PDB entry 2JDI | X-ray diffraction, 1.90 A resolution | chains A and E of the 9 polymer chains in the assembly

# Chain A
Protein: ATP synthase subunit alpha heart isoform
Source organism: Bos taurus
Notes: EC 3.6.3.14
UniProtKB: P19483 (ATPA1_BOVIN); residues 1-510 here correspond to UniProt positions 44-553 (UniProt number = residue number + 43)
Chain sequence (510 residues; row label = number of the first residue in the row):
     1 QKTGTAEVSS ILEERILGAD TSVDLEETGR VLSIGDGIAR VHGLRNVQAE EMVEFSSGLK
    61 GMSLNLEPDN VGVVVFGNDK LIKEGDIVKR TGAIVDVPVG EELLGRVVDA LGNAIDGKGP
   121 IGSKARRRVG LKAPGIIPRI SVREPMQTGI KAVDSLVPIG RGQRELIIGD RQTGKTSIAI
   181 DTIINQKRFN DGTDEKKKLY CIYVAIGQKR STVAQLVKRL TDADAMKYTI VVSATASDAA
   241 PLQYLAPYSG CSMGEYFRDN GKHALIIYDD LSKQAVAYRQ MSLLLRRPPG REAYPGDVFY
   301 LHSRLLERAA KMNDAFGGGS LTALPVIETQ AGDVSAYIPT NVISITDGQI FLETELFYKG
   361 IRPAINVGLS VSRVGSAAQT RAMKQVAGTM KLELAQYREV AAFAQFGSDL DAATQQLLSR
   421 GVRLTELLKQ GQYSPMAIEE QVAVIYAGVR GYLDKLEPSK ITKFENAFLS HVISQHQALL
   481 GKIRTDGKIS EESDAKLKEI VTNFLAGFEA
Disordered / not traced: 1-23
UniProt features mapped onto this chain:
  - binding site (ATP): Gln172, Gly174, Lys175, Thr176, Ser177, Gln430, Gln432
  - binding site (Mg(2+)): Thr176, Asp269
  - site: Ser370 (Required for activity)
  - modified residue: Gln1 (Pyrrolidone carboxylic acid), Ser10 (Phosphoserine), Ser22 (Phosphoserine), Ser33 (Phosphoserine), Ser63 (Phosphoserine), Lys80 (N6-acetyllysine), Lys83 (N6-acetyllysine), Lys89 (N6-acetyllysine), Thr91 (Phosphothreonine), Lys118 (N6-acetyllysine), Ser123 (Phosphoserine), Lys124 (N6-acetyllysine), Ser141 (Phosphoserine), Arg161 (Omega-N-methylarginine), Lys187 (N6-acetyllysine), Lys196 (N6-acetyllysine), Lys197 (N6-acetyllysine), Lys218 (N6-acetyllysine), Lys262 (N6-acetyllysine), Lys384 (N6-acetyllysine) and 6 more in UniProt
  - glycosylation: Ser33 (O-linked (GlcNAc) serine)
Ion coordination: Mg2+: Thr176 (together with AMP-PNP)
Small-molecule neighbours: AMP-PNP (ANP; phosphoaminophosphonic acid-adenylate ester): Asp170, Arg171, Gln172, Thr173, Gly174, Lys175, Thr176, Ser177, Glu328, Phe357, Arg362, Pro363, Gln430, Gly431, Gln432, Tyr433

# Chain E
Protein: ATP synthase subunit beta
Source organism: Bos taurus
Notes: EC 3.6.3.14
UniProtKB: P00829 (ATPB_BOVIN); the author numbering skips numbers that UniProt does not, so the offset changes along the chain: -4 to -1 = UniProt 47-50; 1-478 = UniProt 51-528
Chain sequence (482 residues; row label = number of the first residue in the row; note: 1 number in that range is skipped by the numbering (no residue carries it; nothing is unmodelled there); numbers below 1 keep their minus sign (Ala-4 is residue -4)):
    -4 AAQA
     1 SPSPKAGATT GRIVAVIGAV VDVQFDEGLP PILNALEVQG RETRLVLEVA QHLGESTVRT
    61 IAMDGTEGLV RGQKVLDSGA PIRIPVGPET LGRIMNVIGE PIDERGPIKT KQFAAIHAEA
   121 PEFVEMSVEQ EILVTGIKVV DLLAPYAKGG KIGLFGGAGV GKTVLIMELI NNVAKAHGGY
   181 SVFAGVGERT REGNDLYHEM IESGVINLKD ATSKVALVYG QMNEPPGARA RVALTGLTVA
   241 EYFRDQEGQD VLLFIDNIFR FTQAGSEVSA LLGRIPSAVG YQPTLATDMG TMQERITTTK
   301 KGSITSVQAI YVPADDLTDP APATTFAHLD ATTVLSRAIA ELGIYPAVDP LDSTSRIMDP
   361 NIVGSEHYDV ARGVQKILQD YKSLQDIIAI LGMDELSEED KLTVSRARKI QRFLSQPFQV
   421 AEVFTGHLGK LVPLKETIKG FQQILAGEYD HLPEQAFYMV GPIEEAVAKA DKLAEEHS
Disordered / not traced: -4 to -1, 1-8, 388-395, 475-478
UniProt features mapped onto this chain:
  - binding site (ADP): Gly159, Val160, Gly161, Lys162, Thr163, Val164
  - binding site (ATP): Gly159, Gly161, Lys162, Thr163, Val164, Arg189
  - binding site (phosphate): Gly159, Val160, Gly161, Lys162, Thr163
  - binding site (Mg(2+)): Thr163, Glu188
  - modified residue: Lys74 (N6-acetyllysine), Lys111 (N6-acetyllysine), Lys148 (N6-acetyllysine), Lys209 (N6-acetyllysine), Lys214 (N6-acetyllysine), Thr262 (Phosphothreonine), Ser365 (Phosphoserine), Lys376 (N6-acetyllysine), Ser383 (Phosphoserine), Lys430 (N6-acetyllysine), Lys435 (N6-acetyllysine), Lys472 (N6-acetyllysine)
  - glycosylation: Ser56 (O-linked (GlcNAc) serine)

# Interface between chain A and chain E
Contacting residue pairs - 79 pairs, chain A then chain E:
  Gly43(A) - Arg71(E)  hydrogen bond (backbone-side chain)
  Leu44(A) - Arg71(E)  hydrogen bond (backbone-side chain)
  Arg45(A) - Val70(E)
  Arg45(A) - Arg71(E)
  Asn46(A) - Val70(E)
  Val47(A) - Leu69(E)
  Val47(A) - Val70(E)
  Val47(A) - Arg71(E)
  Gln48(A) - Gly68(E)
  Gln48(A) - Leu69(E)
  Gln48(A) - Val70(E)
  Ala49(A) - Val16(E)  hydrophobic
  Ala49(A) - Thr66(E)
  Ala49(A) - Glu67(E)
  Ala49(A) - Gly68(E)  hydrogen bond (backbone-backbone)
  Ala49(A) - Leu69(E)  hydrogen bond (backbone-backbone)
  Glu50(A) - Glu67(E)
  Leu64(A) - Val16(E)
  Asn65(A) - Val16(E)
  Asn65(A) - Ile17(E)
  Leu66(A) - Ala15(E)
  Leu66(A) - Val16(E)  hydrogen bond (backbone-backbone)
  Leu66(A) - Leu69(E)
  Leu66(A) - Arg71(E)
  Glu67(A) - Val14(E)
  Glu67(A) - Arg71(E)  hydrogen bond (backbone-side chain)
  Pro68(A) - Val14(E)
  Asn70(A) - Arg71(E)
  Val71(A) - Arg71(E)
  Lys132(A) - Asp64(E)  salt bridge
  Ala133(A) - Asn223(E)
  Pro134(A) - Thr190(E)
  Gly135(A) - Thr190(E)
  Ile136(A) - Thr190(E)
  Ile136(A) - Gly193(E)
  Ile136(A) - Asn194(E)
  Ile136(A) - Tyr219(E)  hydrophobic
  Ile136(A) - Gln221(E)
  Ile137(A) - Ile102(E)
  Ile137(A) - Asp103(E)
  Ile137(A) - Glu104(E)
  Arg139(A) - Thr190(E)
  Arg139(A) - Asn194(E)
  Ser141(A) - Asp195(E)  hydrogen bond
  Val142(A) - Arg191(E)
  Arg287(A) - Ile17(E)
  Arg287(A) - Gly18(E)
  Pro288(A) - Ala270(E)
  Pro288(A) - Gly273(E)
  Gly296(A) - Glu267(E)
  Gly296(A) - Ala270(E)
  Gly296(A) - Leu271(E)
  Asp297(A) - Leu271(E)
  Phe299(A) - Met222(E)
  Phe299(A) - Arg229(E)
  Phe299(A) - Gln263(E)
  Phe299(A) - Glu267(E)
  Tyr300(A) - Gly65(E)
  Tyr300(A) - Asn223(E)
  Tyr300(A) - Glu224(E)
  Tyr300(A) - Pro225(E)
  Ser303(A) - Met222(E)  hydrogen bond (side chain-backbone)
  Ser303(A) - Asn223(E)
  Arg304(A) - Asn223(E)
  Glu307(A) - Arg189(E)
  Glu307(A) - Thr190(E)  hydrogen bond (side chain-backbone)
  Glu307(A) - Met222(E)
  Glu307(A) - Asn223(E)
  Ser335(A) - Ala314(E)
  Ser344(A) - Arg189(E)  hydrogen bond (backbone-side chain)
  Ser344(A) - Met222(E)
  Ile345(A) - Arg189(E)  hydrogen bond (backbone-side chain)
  Ile345(A) - Met222(E)  hydrophobic
  Thr346(A) - Arg189(E)  hydrogen bond (backbone-side chain)
  Asp347(A) - Arg191(E)  salt bridge
  Arg373(A) - Ala158(E)
  Arg373(A) - Arg189(E)
  Arg373(A) - Glu192(E)  salt bridge
  Val374(A) - Arg191(E)
Other interface residues (no listed pair), chain A (46 interface residues in all): Pro138, Ile140, Arg164, Pro289, Gly290, Arg291
Other interface residues (no listed pair), chain E (44 interface residues in all): Ile94, Glu188, Tyr197, Pro226, Arg260, Pro276, Val279

# In short
Chain A and chain E form an interface of 46 and 44 residues respectively, with 12 hydrogen bonds and 3 salt
bridges. Polar pairs include Lys132(A)-Asp64(E), Asp347(A)-Arg191(E) and Arg373(A)-Glu192(E). Chain A binds
AMP-PNP.
Here chain A is ATP synthase subunit alpha heart isoform and chain E is ATP synthase subunit beta, both from
Bos taurus. Entry 2JDI (Ground state structure of F1-ATPase from bovine heart mitochondria (Bovine F1-ATPase
crystallised in the absence of ...) was determined by X-ray diffraction.
